Entry 5TRY (X-ray diffraction, 3.00 A resolution); this record covers chains V and W of the 28 polymer chains in the assembly.

# Chain V (and W)
Name: Proteasome subunit beta
Source organism: Mycobacterium tuberculosis
Notes: EC 3.4.25.1; chain W of this document is another copy of the same molecule, construct and numbering; everything in this record applies to it too
UniProt: A5U4D6 (PSB_MYCTA); residues 1-234 here correspond to UniProt positions 58-291 (UniProt number = residue number + 57)
Amino-acid sequence (240 residues; each row starts with the number of its first residue):
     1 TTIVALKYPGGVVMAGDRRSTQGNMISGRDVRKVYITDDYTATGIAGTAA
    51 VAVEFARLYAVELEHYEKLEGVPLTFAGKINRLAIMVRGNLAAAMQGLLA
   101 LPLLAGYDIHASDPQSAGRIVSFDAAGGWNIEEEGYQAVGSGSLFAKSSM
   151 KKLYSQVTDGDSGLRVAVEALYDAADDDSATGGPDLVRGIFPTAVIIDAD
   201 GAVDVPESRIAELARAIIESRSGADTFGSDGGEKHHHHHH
Unresolved in the structure: 224-240
Sequence notes: expression tag (235-240)
Ligand contacts:
  - 7J0 ((2S)-N-[(2S)-3-methoxy-1-(naphthalen-1-ylmethylamino)-1-oxidanylidene-propan-2-yl]-4-oxidanylidene-2-(3-phenylpropanoylamino)-4-piperidin-1-yl-butanamide), molecule 1: T1, R19, S20, T21, Q22, S27, V31, R32, K33, I45, A46, G47, T48, A49, A52, V53, L98
  - 7J0, molecule 2: L91, M95, S122, F123, D124, A125, A126, G128, W129, N130
Reported in the primary citation:
  - binding site for 7J0: S20, T21, Q22, S27, G47, A49, L91, M95, L98, D124, A125, A126
  - catalytic residues: T1 (citing earlier work)
  - specificity-determining residues: S20, Q22, S27, A125 (proposed by the authors, not directly observed)

# How chain V and chain W interact
Residue-residue contacts (11; chain V residue first):
  M25(V) - L144(W)  hydrophobic
  R29(V) - E134(W)  salt bridge
  D30(V) - N130(W)  hydrogen bond
  D30(V) - I131(W)
  D30(V) - E133(W)  hydrogen bond (side chain-backbone)
  V31(V) - N130(W)
  A50(V) - A126(W)
  A50(V) - G127(W)
  R57(V) - N81(W)
  L98(V) - R88(W)
  L98(V) - L91(W)  hydrophobic
Also at the interface, not in a pair above, chain V (13 interface residues in all): R18, S27, G28, R32, V53, R188
Also at the interface, not in a pair above, chain W (14 interface residues in all): G128, W129, E132, K151

# In short
13 residues of chain V and 14 residues of chain W are in contact, with 2 hydrogen bonds and 1 salt bridge.
Polar contacts include R29(V)-E134(W), D30(V)-N130(W) and D30(V)-E133(W). Bound to chain V: compound 7J0. The
paper reports the catalytic residue T1(V); a binding site for 7J0 at S20(V), T21(V) and Q22(V) among others.
Chain V and chain W are both Proteasome subunit beta (Mycobacterium tuberculosis); the structure, Structure of
Mycobacterium tuberculosis proteasome in complex with N,C-capped dipeptide PKS2206, was determined by X-ray
diffraction, deposited together with 5THO, 5TRG, 5TRR, 5TRS and 5TS0.
